PDB entry 1W7A | X-ray diffraction, 2.27 A resolution | chains B and E of the 4 polymer chains in the assembly

[Chain B]
Molecule: DNA mismatch repair protein muts
From: Escherichia coli
UniProt: P23909 (MUTS_ECOLI); residues 1-800 here = UniProt positions 1-800
Sequence (800 residues; each row starts with the number of its first residue):
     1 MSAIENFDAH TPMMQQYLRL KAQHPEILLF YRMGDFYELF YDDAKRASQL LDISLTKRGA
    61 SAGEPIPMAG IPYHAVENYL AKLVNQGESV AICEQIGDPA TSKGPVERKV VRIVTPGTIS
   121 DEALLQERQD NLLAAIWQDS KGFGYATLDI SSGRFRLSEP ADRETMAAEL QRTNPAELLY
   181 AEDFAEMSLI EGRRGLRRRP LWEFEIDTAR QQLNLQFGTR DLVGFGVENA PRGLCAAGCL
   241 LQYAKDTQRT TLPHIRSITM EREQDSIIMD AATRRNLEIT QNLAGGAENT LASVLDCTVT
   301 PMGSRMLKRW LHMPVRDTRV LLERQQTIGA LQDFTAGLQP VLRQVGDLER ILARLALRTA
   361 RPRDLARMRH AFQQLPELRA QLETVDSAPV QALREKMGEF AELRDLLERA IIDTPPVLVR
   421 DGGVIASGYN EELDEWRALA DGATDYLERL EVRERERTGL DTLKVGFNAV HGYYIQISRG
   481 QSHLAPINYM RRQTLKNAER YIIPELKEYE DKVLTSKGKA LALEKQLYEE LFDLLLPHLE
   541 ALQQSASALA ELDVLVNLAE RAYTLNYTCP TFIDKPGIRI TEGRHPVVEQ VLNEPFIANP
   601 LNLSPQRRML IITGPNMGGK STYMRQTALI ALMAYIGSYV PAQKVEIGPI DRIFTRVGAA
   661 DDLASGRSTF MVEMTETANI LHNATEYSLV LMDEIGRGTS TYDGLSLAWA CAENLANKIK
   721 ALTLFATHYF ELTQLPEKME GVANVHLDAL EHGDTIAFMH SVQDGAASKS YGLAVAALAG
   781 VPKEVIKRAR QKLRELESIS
Not modelled in the structure: 1-13, 57-66, 95-107, 663-664
Ligand contacts: ATP (adenosine-5'-triphosphate): Val-588, Leu-592, Pro-595, Phe-596, Ile-597, Asn-599, Pro-615, Asn-616, Met-617, Gly-618, Gly-619, Lys-620, Ser-621, Thr-622, Met-624, Asp-693, Glu-694, Ala-726, His-760
Swiss-Prot annotation at these positions:
  - binding site (ATP): Gly-614 to Ser-621

[Chain E]
Molecule: 30-nt DNA strand
Sequence (30 nucleotides; row label = number of the first residue in the row):
     1 AGCTGCCAGG CACCAGTGTC AGCGTCCTAT
Not modelled in the structure: 19-30

[Chain B / chain E interface]
Residue-residue contacts (11):
  Arg-32(B) / DC3(E)  salt bridge to the phosphate
  Gly-34(B) / DG2(E)  phosphate contact
  Arg-108(B) / DG2(E)  salt bridge to the phosphate
  Asn-468(B) / DG5(E)  sugar contact
  Asn-468(B) / DC6(E)  hydrogen bond to the phosphate
  Ala-469(B) / DG5(E)  phosphate contact
  Leu-495(B) / DC6(E)  phosphate contact
  Leu-495(B) / DC7(E)  phosphate contact
  Lys-496(B) / DC7(E)  hydrogen bond to the phosphate
  Lys-496(B) / DA8(E)  salt bridge to the phosphate
  Arg-500(B) / DC6(E)  salt bridge to the phosphate
Also at the interface, not in a pair above, chain E (7 interface residues in all): DT4

[Overview]
Chain B and chain E form an interface of 8 and 7 residues respectively; the contacts include 2 hydrogen bonds
and 4 salt bridges. Among the polar pairs are Asn-468(B)/DC6(E), Lys-496(B)/DC7(E) and Arg-32(B)/DC3(E). Chain
B binds ATP. UniProt lists 8 ATP-binding residues on chain B.
Here chain B is DNA mismatch repair protein muts (Escherichia coli) and chain E is a 30-nt DNA strand. Entry
1W7A (ATP bound MutS) was determined by X-ray diffraction.
